4AY4 - chains A and C of the 4 polymer chains in the assembly; structure by X-ray diffraction, 2.00 A resolution.

# Chain A (and C)
Name: N5-carboxyaminoimidazole ribonucleotide mutase
Organism: Bacillus anthracis
Notes: EC 4.1.1.21, 5.4.99.18; chain C of this document is another copy of the same molecule, construct and numbering; everything in this record applies to it too
UniProtKB: Q81ZH8 (Q81ZH8_BACAN); residue numbers follow UniProt; this construct covers 1-161
Amino-acid sequence (181 residues; numbered -19 to 161; the number before each row is that of its first residue; numbers below 1 keep their minus sign (Met-19 is residue -19)):
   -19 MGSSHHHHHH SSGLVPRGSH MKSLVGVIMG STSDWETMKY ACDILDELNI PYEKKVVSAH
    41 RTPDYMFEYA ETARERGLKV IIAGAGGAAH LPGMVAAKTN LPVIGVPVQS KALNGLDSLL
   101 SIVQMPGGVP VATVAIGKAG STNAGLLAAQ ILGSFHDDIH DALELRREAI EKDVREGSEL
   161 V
Disordered / not traced: -19 to 1, 158-161
Differences from the reference sequence: expression tag (-19 to 0)
Reported in the primary citation:
  - self-association interface (contacts with another copy of this molecule); pairs are residue here / residue on that copy: Val103-Ala115 (backbone contact), Thr113-Thr113 (water-mediated contact)
  - binding site for acetate ion: Asn94
  - contacts within the chain: Glu16-Tyr20, Glu16-Lys118, Glu151-Arg155 (salt bridge), Lys152-Glu156 (salt bridge)

# How chain A and chain C interact
Contacting residue pairs - 50 pairs, chain A then chain C:
  Ala39(A) - Met74(C)
  Ala39(A) - Ala77(C)
  His40(A) - Gly73(C)
  His40(A) - Met74(C)
  His40(A) - Ala77(C)
  His40(A) - Met105(C)
  His40(A) - Pro106(C)
  His40(A) - Val109(C)
  Pro43(A) - Phe47(C)
  Pro43(A) - Ala77(C)
  Pro43(A) - Lys78(C)
  Asp44(A) - Phe47(C)
  Asp44(A) - Lys78(C)  salt bridge
  Met46(A) - Met74(C)  hydrophobic
  Phe47(A) - Pro43(C)
  Phe47(A) - Asp44(C)
  Phe47(A) - Phe47(C)  hydrophobic
  Ala68(A) - Ser101(C)
  Ala68(A) - Gln104(C)  hydrogen bond (backbone-backbone)
  Ala68(A) - Met105(C)
  Ala69(A) - His70(C)
  His70(A) - Ala69(C)
  His70(A) - His70(C)
  His70(A) - Ser101(C)  hydrogen bond (side chain-backbone)
  His70(A) - Met105(C)
  Gly73(A) - His40(C)
  Met74(A) - Ala39(C)
  Met74(A) - His40(C)
  Met74(A) - Met46(C)  hydrophobic
  Met74(A) - Met74(C)  hydrophobic
  Ala77(A) - His40(C)
  Ala77(A) - Pro43(C)
  Lys78(A) - Pro43(C)
  Lys78(A) - Asp44(C)  salt bridge
  Leu93(A) - Leu100(C)  hydrophobic
  Leu93(A) - Gln104(C)
  Asp97(A) - Leu100(C)
  Asp97(A) - Gln104(C)  hydrogen bond
  Leu100(A) - Leu93(C)  hydrophobic
  Ser101(A) - Ala68(C)
  Ser101(A) - His70(C)  hydrogen bond (backbone-side chain)
  Ser101(A) - Ser101(C)  hydrogen bond
  Gln104(A) - Ala68(C)  hydrogen bond (backbone-backbone)
  Gln104(A) - Leu93(C)
  Gln104(A) - Asp97(C)  hydrogen bond
  Met105(A) - His40(C)
  Met105(A) - Ala68(C)
  Met105(A) - His70(C)
  Pro106(A) - His40(C)
  Val109(A) - His40(C)
Also at the interface, not in a pair above, chain A (24 interface residues in all): Glu51, Gly67, Leu96
Also at the interface, not in a pair above, chain C (24 interface residues in all): Glu51, Gly67, Leu96

# In short
The chain A/chain C interface involves 24 residues from each chain; the contacts include 7 hydrogen bonds and
2 salt bridges. Polar contacts include Asp44(A)-Lys78(C), His70(A)-Ser101(C) and Asp97(A)-Gln104(C). From the
paper: a binding site for acetate ion at Asn94(A); a self-association interface involving Val103(A), Thr113(A)
and Ala115(A).
Chain A and chain C are both N5-carboxyaminoimidazole ribonucleotide mutase (Bacillus anthracis); the
structure, crystal structure of Bacillus anthracis PurE, was determined by X-ray diffraction together with
4AY3 and 4B4K from the same study.
